PDB entry 8PHW | electron microscopy, 3.60 A resolution | chains H and L of the 3 polymer chains in the assembly

[Chain H]
Molecule: Fab18 (heavy chain, variable region)
Organism: Homo sapiens
Amino-acid sequence (230 residues; each row starts with the number of its first residue):
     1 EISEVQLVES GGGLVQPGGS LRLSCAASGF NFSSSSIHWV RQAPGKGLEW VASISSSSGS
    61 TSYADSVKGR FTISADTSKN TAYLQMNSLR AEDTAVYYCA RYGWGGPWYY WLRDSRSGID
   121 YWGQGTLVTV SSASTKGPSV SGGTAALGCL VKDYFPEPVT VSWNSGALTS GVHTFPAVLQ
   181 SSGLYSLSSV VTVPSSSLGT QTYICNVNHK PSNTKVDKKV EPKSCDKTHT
Not modelled in the structure: 1-4, 133-230
Disulfide bonds: Cys25-Cys99

[Chain L]
Molecule: Fab18 (light chain, variable region)
Organism: Homo sapiens
Amino-acid sequence (215 residues; numbered 1 to 215; the number before each row is that of its first residue):
     1 SDIQMTQSPS SLSASVGDRV TITCRASQSV SSAVAWYQQK PGKAPKLLIY SASSLYSGVP
    61 SRFSGSRSGT DFTLTISSLQ PEDFATYYCQ QSSSSLITFG QGTKVEIKRT VAAPSVFIFP
   121 PSDSQLKSGT ASVVCLLNNF YPREAKVQWK VDNALQSGNS QESVTEQDSK DSTYSLSSTL
   181 TLSKADYEKH KVYACEVTHQ GLSSPVTKSF NRGEC
Not modelled in the structure: 108-215
Disulfide bonds: Cys24-Cys89

[Interface between chain H and chain L]
Residue-residue contacts (36):
  Gln42(H) with Gln39(L), hydrogen bond
  Lys46(H) with Tyr88(L)
  Leu48(H) with Phe99(L), hydrophobic
  Trp50(H) with Ser95(L); Leu96(L), hydrophobic; Ile97(L)
  Ser62(H) with Ser95(L)
  Tyr98(H) with Lys43(L)
  Tyr102(H) with Ser92(L), hydrogen bond; Ile97(L)
  Gly105(H) with Tyr50(L)
  Gly106(H) with Tyr50(L)
  Trp111(H) with Ser51(L), hydrogen bond; Ser53(L); Ser54(L)
  Arg113(H) with Ser32(L)
  Asp114(H) with Ser32(L); Ala33(L); Ser51(L), hydrogen bond
  Arg116(H) with Ser92(L)
  Ser117(H) with Ala33(L); Val34(L); Ala35(L); Tyr37(L), hydrogen bond (backbone-side chain); Tyr50(L); Ser51(L); Gln90(L), hydrogen bond (backbone-side chain)
  Gly118(H) with Tyr37(L)
  Ile119(H) with Tyr37(L), hydrogen bond (backbone-side chain); Leu47(L); Gln90(L)
  Asp120(H) with Leu47(L); Tyr56(L)
  Trp122(H) with Ala44(L), hydrophobic; Pro45(L)
  Gly123(H) with Ala44(L)
Interface residues without a listed pair, chain H (27 interface residues in all): His38, Val40, Gly47, Glu49, Tyr63, Trp104, Ser115, Tyr121

[Overview]
27 residues of chain H face 22 of chain L across their interface, with 7 hydrogen bonds. Among the polar pairs
are Gln42(H)-Gln39(L), Tyr102(H)-Ser92(L) and Trp111(H)-Ser51(L).
Chain H is Fab18 (heavy chain, variable region) and chain L is Fab18 (light chain, variable region), both from
Homo sapiens; the structure, Human OATP1B1, was determined by electron microscopy, deposited together with
8PG0.
